8AW4 - chains A and B; structure by X-ray diffraction, 2.21 A resolution.

== Chain A ==
Molecule: ALPHAREP bB-E3
From: synthetic construct
Sequence (201 residues; each row starts with the number of its first residue):
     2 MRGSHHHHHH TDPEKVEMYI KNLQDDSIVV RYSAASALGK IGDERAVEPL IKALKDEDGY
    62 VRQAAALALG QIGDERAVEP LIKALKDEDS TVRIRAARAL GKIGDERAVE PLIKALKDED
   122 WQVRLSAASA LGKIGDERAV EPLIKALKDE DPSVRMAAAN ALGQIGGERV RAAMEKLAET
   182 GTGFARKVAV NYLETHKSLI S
Not modelled in the structure: 2-10, 199-202

== Chain B ==
Molecule: ALPHAREP bGFPD-YY
From: synthetic construct
Sequence (167 residues; numbered 0 to 166; the number before each row is that of its first residue; numbering starts at 0):
     0 MRGSHHHHHH TTDPEKVDMY IENLRDQDMP VRYDAADALG KIGDERAVPA LIEALKDSDP
    60 NVRASAADAL GKLGDPEAVE ALIYALRDKD GYVRFSAALA LGKIGDAAAV YPLIQALEDE
   120 DSRVRWSAAY ALGQIGDPRA EEALRRARED SDWQVQKAAE VAEGAIR
Not modelled in the structure: 0-41, 153-166

== How chain A and chain B interact ==
Contacting residue pairs - 44 pairs, chain A then chain B:
  Val-30(A) / Arg-45(B)
  Tyr-33(A) / Glu-44(B)
  Tyr-33(A) / Val-47(B)
  Tyr-33(A) / Pro-48(B)  hydrophobic
  Tyr-33(A) / Glu-76(B)  hydrogen bond
  Ser-34(A) / Glu-44(B)
  Ser-34(A) / Arg-45(B)  hydrogen bond (side chain-backbone)
  Ser-37(A) / Glu-44(B)
  Ser-37(A) / Glu-76(B)  hydrogen bond
  Lys-41(A) / Gly-42(B)
  Lys-41(A) / Glu-44(B)  salt bridge
  Tyr-61(A) / Pro-48(B)
  Tyr-61(A) / Ile-51(B)
  Tyr-61(A) / Glu-52(B)  hydrogen bond
  Tyr-61(A) / Lys-55(B)  hydrogen bond
  Leu-68(A) / Glu-76(B)
  Ser-91(A) / Tyr-83(B)  hydrogen bond
  Thr-92(A) / Glu-79(B)
  Thr-92(A) / Tyr-83(B)
  Ile-95(A) / Glu-79(B)
  Ile-95(A) / Tyr-83(B)
  Arg-96(A) / Pro-75(B)
  Arg-96(A) / Glu-76(B)  salt bridge
  Arg-96(A) / Glu-79(B)  salt bridge
  Asp-121(A) / Tyr-83(B)  hydrogen bond
  Trp-122(A) / Ile-82(B)  hydrophobic
  Trp-122(A) / Tyr-83(B)
  Trp-122(A) / Arg-86(B)
  Trp-122(A) / Pro-111(B)  hydrophobic
  Gln-123(A) / Glu-79(B)
  Gln-123(A) / Ile-82(B)
  Gln-123(A) / Tyr-83(B)
  Asp-152(A) / Arg-86(B)  salt bridge
  Asp-152(A) / Gln-114(B)
  Pro-153(A) / Gln-114(B)
  Ser-154(A) / Arg-86(B)
  Ser-154(A) / Tyr-110(B)  hydrogen bond (side chain-backbone)
  Ser-154(A) / Pro-111(B)
  Ser-154(A) / Gln-114(B)  hydrogen bond
  Met-157(A) / Tyr-110(B)  hydrophobic
  Met-157(A) / Ile-113(B)  hydrophobic
  Ala-158(A) / Tyr-110(B)  hydrophobic
  Asn-161(A) / Tyr-110(B)
  Asn-161(A) / Arg-138(B)
Interface residues without a listed pair, chain A (23 interface residues in all): Ala-65, Arg-99, Leu-126
Interface residues without a listed pair, chain B (22 interface residues in all): Ala-77, Ala-107, Arg-145

== Summary ==
The interface between chain A and chain B involves 23 residues on one side and 22 on the other; the contacts
include 9 hydrogen bonds and 4 salt bridges. Polar contacts include Lys-41(A)/Glu-44(B), Arg-96(A)/Glu-76(B)
and Arg-96(A)/Glu-79(B).
Chain A is ALPHAREP bB-E3 and chain B is ALPHAREP bGFPD-YY, both from synthetic construct; the structure,
Structure of a complex of biosynthetic proteins bB-E3 and bGFPD-YY, was determined by X-ray diffraction.
